PDB entry 3FIX | X-ray diffraction, 2.30 A resolution | chain A

# Chain A
Name: N-acetyltransferase
Organism: Thermoplasma acidophilum
UniProt: Q9HL57 (Q9HL57_THEAC); residues 1-159 here = UniProt positions 1-159
Sequence (183 residues; numbered -23 to 159; the number before each row is that of its first residue; numbers below 1 keep their minus sign (Mse-23 is residue -23)):
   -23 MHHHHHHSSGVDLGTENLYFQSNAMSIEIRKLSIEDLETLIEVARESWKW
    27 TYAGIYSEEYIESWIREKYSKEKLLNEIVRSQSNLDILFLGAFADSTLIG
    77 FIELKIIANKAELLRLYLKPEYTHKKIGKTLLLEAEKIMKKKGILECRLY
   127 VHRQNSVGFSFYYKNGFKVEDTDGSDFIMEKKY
Not modelled in the structure: -23 to -6
Modified / non-standard residues: Mse-23 (selenomethionine); Mse1, Mse115, Mse155 (selenomethionine; parent Met)
Differences from the reference sequence: expression tag (-23 to 0)
UniProt features mapped onto this chain:
  - active site: Tyr138 (Proton donor)
  - binding site (acetyl-CoA): Leu92 to Leu94, Thr99 to Gly104, Asn131, Ser136, Lys140
  - site: Gly142 (May have an important role in the acetylation of the polyamine)
What the authors report for this chain:
  - conformationally variable residues (loop rearrangement, side-chain flip): His100 to Lys102

# Overview
From UniProt: active-site residue Tyr138 and 12 acetyl-CoA-binding residues. From the paper: conformational
variability at His100.
Chain A is N-acetyltransferase (Thermoplasma acidophilum); the structure, Crystal structure of a putative
n-acetyltransferase (ta0374) from thermoplasma acidophilum, was determined by X-ray diffraction together with
3NE7, 3K9U and 3F0A from the same study.
